PDB entry 6UZE | electron microscopy, 3.40 A resolution | chains D and E of the 9 polymer chains in the assembly

== Chain D (and E) ==
Molecule: Protective antigen
From: Bacillus anthracis
Notes: chain E of this document is another copy of the same molecule, construct and numbering; everything in this record applies to it too
Reference sequence: P13423 (PAG_BACAN); residues 1-735 here correspond to UniProt positions 30-764 (UniProt number = residue number + 29)
Sequence (735 residues; each row starts with the number of its first residue):
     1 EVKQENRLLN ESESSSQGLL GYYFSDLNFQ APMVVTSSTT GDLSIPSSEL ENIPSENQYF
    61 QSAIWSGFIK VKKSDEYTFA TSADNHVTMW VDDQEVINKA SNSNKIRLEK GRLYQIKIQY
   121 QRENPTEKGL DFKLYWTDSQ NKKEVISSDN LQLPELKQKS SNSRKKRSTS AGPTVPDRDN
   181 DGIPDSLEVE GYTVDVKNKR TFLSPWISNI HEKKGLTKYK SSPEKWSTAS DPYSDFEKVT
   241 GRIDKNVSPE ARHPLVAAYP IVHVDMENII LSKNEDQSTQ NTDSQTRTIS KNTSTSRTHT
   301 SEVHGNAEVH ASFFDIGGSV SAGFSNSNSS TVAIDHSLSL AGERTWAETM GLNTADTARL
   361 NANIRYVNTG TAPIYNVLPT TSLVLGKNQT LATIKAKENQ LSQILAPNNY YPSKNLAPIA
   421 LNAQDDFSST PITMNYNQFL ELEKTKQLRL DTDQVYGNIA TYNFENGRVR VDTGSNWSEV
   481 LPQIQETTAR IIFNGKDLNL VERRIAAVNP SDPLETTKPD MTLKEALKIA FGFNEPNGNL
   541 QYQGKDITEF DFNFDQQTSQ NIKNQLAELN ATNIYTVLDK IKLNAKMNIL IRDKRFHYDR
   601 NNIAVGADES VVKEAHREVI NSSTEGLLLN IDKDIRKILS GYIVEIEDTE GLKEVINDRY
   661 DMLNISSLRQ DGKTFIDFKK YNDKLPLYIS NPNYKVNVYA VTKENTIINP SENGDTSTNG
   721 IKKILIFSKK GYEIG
Unresolved in the structure: 1-173
Curated features (UniProtKB/Swiss-Prot):
  - region: F202 to I210 (Alpha-clamp)
  - binding site (Ca(2+)): D177, D179, D181, I183, E188, S222, K225, D235
  - site: R167, S168 (Cleavage), R178 (Alpha-clamp), L187 (Alpha-clamp), F236 (Alpha-clamp), F314, D315 (Cleavage), F427 (Phi-clamp), F464 (Alpha-clamp), D683 (Essential for binding to cell receptor)
Metal / ion sites: Ca2+ site 1: D177, D179, D181, I183, E188; Ca2+ site 2: D179, D181, E188, S222, K225, D235

== Interface between chain D and chain E ==
Contacting residue pairs (163; chain D residue first):
  R178(D) with T201(E), hydrogen bond (side chain-backbone); F202(E)
  V189(D) with K199(E); R200(E)
  P223(D) with K199(E)
  E224(D) with K199(E); R200(E); T201(E), hydrogen bond (side chain-backbone); R242(E)
  W226(D) with N466(E)
  P232(D) with R468(E)
  H304(D) with N306(E)
  D315(D) with F313(E)
  G317(D) with A311(E)
  G318(D) with H310(E); A311(E), hydrogen bond (backbone-backbone)
  S319(D) with V309(E); H310(E)
  V320(D) with E308(E); V309(E), hydrogen bond (backbone-backbone)
  S321(D) with E308(E)
  A322(D) with N306(E); A307(E), hydrogen bond (backbone-backbone); E308(E)
  G323(D) with G305(E); N306(E); A307(E)
  F324(D) with H304(E); G305(E), hydrogen bond (backbone-backbone); N306(E)
  S325(D) with E302(E), hydrogen bond; H304(E)
  N326(D) with E302(E); V303(E), hydrogen bond (backbone-backbone)
  S327(D) with S301(E), hydrogen bond (side chain-backbone); E302(E)
  N328(D) with H299(E); T300(E); S301(E), hydrogen bond (backbone-backbone)
  S329(D) with H299(E); T300(E)
  S330(D) with H299(E), hydrogen bond (backbone-backbone)
  T331(D) with S296(E); T298(E); H299(E)
  V332(D) with R297(E), hydrogen bond (backbone-backbone)
  A333(D) with T295(E); S296(E)
  I334(D) with S294(E), hydrogen bond (backbone-side chain); T295(E), hydrogen bond (backbone-backbone)
  D335(D) with N292(E), hydrogen bond; T293(E); S294(E)
  H336(D) with N292(E), hydrogen bond (backbone-side chain); T293(E), hydrogen bond (backbone-backbone)
  S337(D) with K291(E); N292(E)
  L338(D) with S290(E); K291(E), hydrogen bond (backbone-backbone)
  S339(D) with S290(E), hydrogen bond
  L340(D) with R287(E); T288(E); I289(E), hydrogen bond (backbone-backbone)
  G342(D) with T286(E); R287(E), hydrogen bond (backbone-backbone)
  E343(D) with Q285(E); T286(E)
  R344(D) with S284(E); Q285(E), hydrogen bond (backbone-backbone)
  T345(D) with D283(E); S284(E)
  W346(D) with T282(E); D283(E), hydrogen bond (backbone-backbone)
  A347(D) with N281(E); T282(E)
  E348(D) with T279(E); Q280(E); N281(E), hydrogen bond (backbone-backbone)
  T349(D) with S278(E); T279(E); Q280(E)
  M350(D) with S278(E); T279(E), hydrogen bond (backbone-backbone)
  G351(D) with Q277(E)
  L352(D) with D276(E); Q277(E), hydrogen bond (backbone-backbone)
  N353(D) with N274(E); E275(E); D276(E)
  T354(D) with K273(E), hydrogen bond (side chain-backbone); E275(E), hydrogen bond (backbone-backbone); Q277(E)
  A355(D) with K273(E); N274(E)
  T380(D) with N399(E); Y411(E)
  V384(D) with A417(E), hydrophobic
  N388(D) with N268(E)
  Q389(D) with I270(E)
  T390(D) with N361(E); N363(E); A417(E); P418(E), hydrogen bond (side chain-backbone); A420(E)
  L391(D) with N361(E)
  T393(D) with N399(E); I419(E); A420(E), hydrogen bond (side chain-backbone)
  I394(D) with N399(E)
  K395(D) with E398(E), salt bridge; N399(E), hydrogen bond (backbone-side chain)
  K397(D) with N399(E)
  Q424(D) with N422(E)
  D425(D) with F427(E); S429(E)
  D426(D) with F427(E), hydrogen bond (backbone-backbone)
  F427(D) with F427(E), hydrophobic
  T430(D) with S429(E)
  N435(D) with S272(E), hydrogen bond
  Q438(D) with I270(E)
  R449(D) with A417(E)
  D451(D) with L416(E); A417(E), hydrogen bond (side chain-backbone)
  T452(D) with L416(E)
  D453(D) with Y411(E); P412(E); L416(E); I419(E)
  Q454(D) with L401(E), hydrogen bond (side chain-backbone); S402(E); Q403(E), hydrogen bond (side chain-backbone); Y411(E), hydrogen bond
  V455(D) with Q403(E)
  Y456(D) with Q403(E)
  I459(D) with R468(E)
  S478(D) with Y375(E); Q403(E), hydrogen bond
  E479(D) with R468(E), salt bridge; V469(E); R470(E); V471(E), hydrogen bond (side chain-backbone)
  V480(D) with R468(E)
  P482(D) with N246(E); I404(E), hydrophobic
  Q483(D) with D244(E), hydrogen bond; K245(E), hydrogen bond (side chain-backbone)
  E486(D) with K245(E); N246(E)
  D512(D) with G241(E); K245(E); R252(E), salt bridge
  P513(D) with V196(E); T201(E); V239(E); T240(E)
  L514(D) with T240(E), hydrogen bond (backbone-backbone); R242(E)
  E515(D) with K245(E), salt bridge
  T516(D) with V196(E); K199(E)
  T517(D) with K199(E)
  K518(D) with K199(E), hydrogen bond (backbone-side chain)
  D520(D) with K199(E), salt bridge
Interface residues without a listed pair, chain D (97 interface residues in all): D179, D185, S186, K225, I316, A341, S382, A392, S475, N476, T487, P519
Interface residues without a listed pair, chain E (88 interface residues in all): V194, L271, S312, R359, D426, S428, E465, G467

== Overview ==
The interface between chain D and chain E involves 97 residues on one side and 88 on the other, with 43
hydrogen bonds and 5 salt bridges. Polar pairs include K395(D)-E398(E), E479(D)-R468(E) and D512(D)-R252(E).
UniProt lists 8 Ca2+-binding residues on chain D.
Chain D and chain E are both Protective antigen (Bacillus anthracis); the structure, Anthrax toxin protective
antigen channels bound to edema factor, was determined by electron microscopy (same publication as 6PSN, 6UZB
and 6UZD).
